3ESC - chain A; structure by X-ray diffraction, 1.20 A resolution.

Chain A:
Molecule: Cutinase 1
Source organism: Fusarium solani f. pisi
Notes: EC 3.1.1.74
Reference sequence: P00590 (CUTI1_FUSSO); residues 1-214 here correspond to UniProt positions 17-230 (UniProt number = residue number + 16)
Sequence (214 residues; each row starts with the number of its first residue):
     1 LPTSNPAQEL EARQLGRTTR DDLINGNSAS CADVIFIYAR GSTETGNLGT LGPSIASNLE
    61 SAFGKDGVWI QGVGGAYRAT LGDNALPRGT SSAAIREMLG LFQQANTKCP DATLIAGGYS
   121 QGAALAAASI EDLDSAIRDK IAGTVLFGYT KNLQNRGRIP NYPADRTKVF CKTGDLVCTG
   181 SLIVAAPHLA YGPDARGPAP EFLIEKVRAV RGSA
Unresolved in the structure: 1-16, 212-214
Sequence notes: engineered mutation Lys-172 (Asn188 in P00590)
Cystine bridges: Cys-31/Cys-109, Cys-171/Cys-178
Covalent attachments: compound SXC linked to Ser-120
Small-molecule neighbours: SXC (bromo(4-{3-[(R)-ethoxy(4-nitrophenoxy)phosphoryl]propyl}-2,6-bis[(methylsulfanyl-kappaS)methyl]phenyl-kappaC~1~)palladium(2+)): Gly-41, Ser-42, Leu-81, Gly-82, Asn-84, Tyr-119, Gln-121, Thr-150, Leu-182, Val-184, His-188, Leu-189

In short:
Covalently linked compound SXC: at Ser-120.
Chain A is Cutinase 1 (Fusarium solani f. pisi); the structure, cut-2a; NCN-Pt-Pincer-Cutinase Hybrid, was
determined by X-ray diffraction, deposited together with 3EF3, 3ESA, 3ESB and 3ESD.
